Entry 7KHY (X-ray diffraction, 1.84 A resolution); this record covers chain A.

== Chain A ==
Molecule: Beta-lactamase
Source organism: Enterobacter cloacae
Notes: EC 3.5.2.6
Reference sequence: F6KZJ2 (F6KZJ2_ENTCL); residues 25-261 here = UniProt positions 25-261
Chain sequence (240 residues; each row starts with the number of its first residue):
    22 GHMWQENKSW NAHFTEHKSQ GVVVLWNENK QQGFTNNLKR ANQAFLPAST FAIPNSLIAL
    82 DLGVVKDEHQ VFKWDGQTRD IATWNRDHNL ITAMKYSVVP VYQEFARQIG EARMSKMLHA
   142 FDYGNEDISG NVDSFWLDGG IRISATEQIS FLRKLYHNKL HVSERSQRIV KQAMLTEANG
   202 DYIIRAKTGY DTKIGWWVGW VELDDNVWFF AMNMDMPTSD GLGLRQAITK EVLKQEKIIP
Unresolved in the structure: 22-24
Differences from the reference sequence: expression tag (22-24); engineered mutation Ala-73 (Lys in F6KZJ2)
Glycans and other covalent adducts: Meropenem, bound form (MER) linked to Ser-70
Ion coordination: Zn2+ site 1: His-38, His-182, Glu-252
Ligand contacts: Meropenem, bound form (MER; (4R,5S)-3-{[(3S,5S)-5-(dimethylcarbamoyl)pyrrolidin-3-yl]sulfanyl}-5-[(2S,3R)-3-hydroxy-1-oxobutan-2-yl]-4-methyl-4,5-d ihydro-1H-pyrrole-2-carboxylic acid): Ala-69, Trp-105, Tyr-117, Ser-118, Val-120, Leu-158, Thr-209, Gly-210, Tyr-211, Leu-243, Arg-246

== Overview ==
Meropenem, bound form is covalently linked to Ser-70. His-38, His-182 and Glu-252 form the Zn2+ site 1.
Chain A is Beta-lactamase (Enterobacter cloacae); the structure, Crystal structure of OXA-163 K73A in complex
with meropenem, was determined by X-ray diffraction, deposited together with 7KH9, 7KHQ and 7KHZ.
